8VJH - chains B and D of the 7 polymer chains in the assembly; structure by electron microscopy, 4.20 A resolution (low resolution: residue-level contacts below are approximate; hydrogen-bond / salt-bridge calls are withheld).

== Chain B ==
Name: Distal tail protein
Organism: Chivirus chi
UniProtKB: M9NT03 (M9NT03_9CAUD); residues 1-562 here = UniProt positions 1-562
Chain sequence (562 residues; each row starts with the number of its first residue):
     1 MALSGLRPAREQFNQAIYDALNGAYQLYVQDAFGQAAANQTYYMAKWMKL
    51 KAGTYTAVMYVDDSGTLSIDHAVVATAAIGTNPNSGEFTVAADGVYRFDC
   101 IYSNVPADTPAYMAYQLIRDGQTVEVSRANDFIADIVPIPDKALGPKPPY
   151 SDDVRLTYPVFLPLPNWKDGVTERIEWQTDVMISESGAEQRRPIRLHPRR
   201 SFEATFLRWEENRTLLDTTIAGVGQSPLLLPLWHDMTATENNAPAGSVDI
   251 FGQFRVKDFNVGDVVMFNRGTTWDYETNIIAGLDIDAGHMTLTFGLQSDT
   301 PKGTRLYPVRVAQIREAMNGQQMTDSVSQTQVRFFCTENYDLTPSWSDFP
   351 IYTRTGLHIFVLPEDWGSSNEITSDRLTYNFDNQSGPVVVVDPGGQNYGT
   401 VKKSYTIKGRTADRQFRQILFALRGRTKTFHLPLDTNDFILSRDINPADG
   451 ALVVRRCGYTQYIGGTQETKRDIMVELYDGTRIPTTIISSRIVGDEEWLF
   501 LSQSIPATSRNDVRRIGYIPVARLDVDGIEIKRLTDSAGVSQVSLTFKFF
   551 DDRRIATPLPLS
Disordered / not traced: 1-5

== Chain D ==
Name: Baseplate hub 1 protein, gp27
Organism: Chivirus chi
UniProtKB: M9NUT0 (M9NUT0_9CAUD); numbering as in UniProt (aligned over 1-272)
Chain sequence (272 residues; each row starts with the number of its first residue):
     1 MSYNIIETSNDNGRPVFMYEFRLLDKYWRYTSADAKVSALGSIWEPMGVS
    51 DDGIKQTGEAKTDALNLTLPNSNPVVGLFIGTPPGSPVTLTIRRMHLDDN
   101 DPVVCYVGTVDSINQGENPTVATVTCSTLSATMDRNGLRLSWSRGCPHAL
   151 YDGQCRVNKEAFRVDATILTVGAGTVTAAAYATRPDGYFAGGFIEWIDPV
   201 YGVERRGIETHTGNTITIFGTVDGLAGGYILKTYPGCPRTSAACDTIFNN
   251 LANFGGIPSLPDRSPFDGNPIF
Disordered / not traced: 1
Metal / ion sites: Fe ion: C155, C244

== Interface between chain B and chain D ==
Residue-residue contacts (29; chain B residue first):
  Q190(B) - S9(D)
  Q190(B) - N10(D)
  R191(B) - N10(D)
  R191(B) - D11(D)
  P193(B) - G13(D)
  P193(B) - R14(D)
  P193(B) - P15(D)
  I194(B) - P15(D)
  R195(B) - P15(D)
  L196(B) - R14(D)
  L196(B) - P15(D)
  L196(B) - D34(D)
  L196(B) - A35(D)
  L196(B) - L97(D)
  H197(B) - D34(D)
  R424(B) - R14(D)
  T427(B) - D11(D)
  K428(B) - D11(D)
  K428(B) - N12(D)
  T429(B) - D11(D)
  D552(B) - N10(D)
  D552(B) - D11(D)
  R554(B) - T8(D)
  R554(B) - S9(D)
  R554(B) - N10(D)
  A556(B) - T8(D)
  P558(B) - T8(D)
  L559(B) - N4(D)
  S562(B) - N4(D)
Interface residues without a listed pair, chain B (19 interface residues in all): E189, R192
Interface residues without a listed pair, chain D (14 interface residues in all): I5, F17
From the paper, about this interface:
  - interface residues, chain B: W177(B)

== Summary ==
The interface between chain B and chain D involves 19 residues on one side and 14 on the other. C155(D) and
C244(D) form the Fe ion site. The paper reports the interface residue W177(B).
Chain B is Distal tail protein and chain D is Baseplate hub 1 protein, gp27, both from Chivirus chi; the
structure, Cryo-EM of tail-tip of bacteriophage Chi, was determined by electron microscopy (same publication
as 8VHX, 8VJA and 8VJI).
